Entry 7PC4 (X-ray diffraction, 2.30 A resolution); this record covers chains A and C.

[Chain A]
Molecule: Beta-1-syntrophin, Annexin A2
Source organism: Homo sapiens
Reference sequence: chimeric construct of Q13884, P07355: residues 107-196 from Q13884 (SNTB1_HUMAN) positions 107-196 (same numbers); residues 198-515 from P07355 positions 22-339 (UniProt number = residue number - 176)
Sequence (414 residues; numbered 102 to 515; the number before each row is that of its first residue):
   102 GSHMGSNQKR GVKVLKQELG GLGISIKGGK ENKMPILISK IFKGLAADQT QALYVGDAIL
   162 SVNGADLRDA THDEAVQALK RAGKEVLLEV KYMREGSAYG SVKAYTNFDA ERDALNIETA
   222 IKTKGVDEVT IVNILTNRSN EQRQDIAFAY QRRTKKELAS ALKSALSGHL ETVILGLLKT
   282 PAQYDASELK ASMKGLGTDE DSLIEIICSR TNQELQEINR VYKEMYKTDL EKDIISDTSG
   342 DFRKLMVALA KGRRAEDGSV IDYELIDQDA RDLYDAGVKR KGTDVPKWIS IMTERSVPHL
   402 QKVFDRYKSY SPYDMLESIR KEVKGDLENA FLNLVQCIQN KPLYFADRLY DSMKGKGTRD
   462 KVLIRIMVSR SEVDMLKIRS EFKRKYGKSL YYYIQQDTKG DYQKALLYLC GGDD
Disordered / not traced: 102-108
Construct notes: expression tag (102-106); linker (197); conflict Glu242 (Ala66 in P07355)
Bound ions: Ca2+ site 1: Gly226, Glu229; Ca2+ site 2: Lys264, Leu267, Glu272; Ca2+ site 3: Met294, Gly296, Gly298, Asp338; Ca2+ site 4: Gly378, Arg381, Gly383, Glu423; Ca2+ site 5: Ser410, Met454, Gly456, Gly458, Asp498
UniProt features mapped onto this chain:
  - modified residue: Ser126 (Phosphoserine), Tyr200 (Phosphotyrosine), Ser202 (Phosphoserine), Lys225 (N6-acetyllysine), Lys328 (N6-acetyllysine), Ser360 (Phosphoserine), Tyr375 (Phosphotyrosine), Lys403 (N6-acetyllysine)
  - cross-link: Lys225 (Glycyl lysine isopeptide (Lys-Gly) (interchain with G-Cter in SUMO1))

[Chain C]
Molecule: Protein Tax-1
Reference sequence: P03409 (TAX_HTL1A); residues 189-198 here correspond to UniProt positions 344-353 (UniProt number = residue number + 155)
Sequence (10 residues; numbered 189 to 198; the number before each row is that of its first residue):
   189 SEKHFRETEV
Disordered / not traced: 189-192
UniProt features mapped onto this chain:
  - motif: Glu195 to Val198 (PDZ-binding)

[Interface between chain A and chain C]
Residue-residue contacts (23):
  Gly121(A) with Val198(C)
  Gly122(A) with Val198(C)
  Leu123(A) with Val198(C), hydrogen bond (backbone-backbone)
  Gly124(A) with Val198(C), hydrogen bond (backbone-backbone)
  Ile125(A) with Glu197(C); Val198(C), hydrogen bond (backbone-backbone)
  Ser126(A) with Glu195(C); Thr196(C); Glu197(C)
  Ile127(A) with Arg194(C); Glu195(C); Thr196(C), hydrogen bond (backbone-backbone)
  Lys128(A) with Phe193(C); Arg194(C); Glu195(C), salt bridge
  Ser140(A) with Glu195(C), hydrogen bond
  Lys141(A) with Glu195(C), salt bridge
  Phe143(A) with Glu197(C)
  His173(A) with Arg194(C); Thr196(C), hydrogen bond
  Asp174(A) with Arg194(C), salt bridge
  Val177(A) with Thr196(C)
  Leu180(A) with Val198(C), hydrophobic
Interface residues without a listed pair, chain A (17 interface residues in all): Gly129, Glu132

[In short]
Chain A and chain C form an interface of 17 and 6 residues respectively, with 6 hydrogen bonds and 3 salt
bridges. Polar pairs include Lys128(A)-Glu195(C), Lys141(A)-Glu195(C) and Asp174(A)-Arg194(C). The Ca2+ site 1
is built by Gly226(A) and Glu229(A).
Chain A is Beta-1-syntrophin, Annexin A2 (Homo sapiens) and chain C is Protein Tax-1; the structure, The PDZ
domain of SNTB1 complexed with the PDZ-binding motif of HTLV1-TAX1, was determined by X-ray diffraction,
deposited together with 7PC3, 7PC5, 7PC7, 7PC8, 7QQL and 7QQN.
